PDB entry 8P0T | electron microscopy, 2.65 A resolution | chains M and N of the 28 polymer chains in the assembly

== Chain M ==
Molecule: Proteasome subunit beta
Source organism: Trichomonas vaginalis G3
UniProtKB: A2F716 (A2F716_TRIV3); numbering as in UniProt (aligned over 1-224)
Amino-acid sequence (224 residues; row label = number of the first residue in the row):
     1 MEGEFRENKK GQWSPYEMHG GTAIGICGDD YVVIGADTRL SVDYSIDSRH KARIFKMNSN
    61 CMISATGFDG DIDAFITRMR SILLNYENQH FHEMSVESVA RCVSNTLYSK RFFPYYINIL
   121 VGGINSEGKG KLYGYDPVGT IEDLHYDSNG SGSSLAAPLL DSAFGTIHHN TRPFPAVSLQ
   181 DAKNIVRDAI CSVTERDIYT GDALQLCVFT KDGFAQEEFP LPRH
Unresolved in the structure: 1-12
Residues lining bound ligands: proteasome inhibitor CP-17 (X5C; N-[(2S)-1-[[(2S)-1-[[(1S)-1-[(2S,3R,5S,6R)-3-(hydroxymethyl)-5-methanoyl-2,3,6-trimethyl-morpholin-2-yl]-2-phenyl-ethyl]amino]-3-(1H-indol-3-yl)-1-oxidanylidene-propan-2-yl]amino]-3-(1H-indol-3-yl)-1-oxidanylidene-propan-2-yl]hexanamide): P114, Y116, Y135, D136, P137, V138, T140
From the paper describing this entry:
  - binding site for proteasome inhibitor CP-17: Y116, D136, P137, V138

== Chain N ==
Molecule: Family T1, proteasome beta subunit, threonine peptidase
Source organism: Trichomonas vaginalis G3
UniProtKB: A2F3X4 (A2F3X4_TRIV3); numbering as in UniProt (aligned over 1-214)
Amino-acid sequence (244 residues; each row starts with the number of its first residue):
     1 MQVITASGAI VAAKYDGGIL LASDLSITYG SMFRHNNVSH FVEVAPNIII GASGEFADFQ
    61 TLIEVIKSVI LQQQCKHNGE YLTASEVHNY IKRYMYQCRS NMKPLSCKVI VAGINPDGSK
   121 FLACTDPYGA SWESDHIGTG FGKYLQGLQI ADVVNGSFDD VKKGITEVFR AVNARNTTAN
   181 GKIEFITVTP QGINHLAPEQ IDPNWEVVEG TWDQSAWSHP QFEKGGGSGG GSGGSAWSHP
   241 QFEK
Unresolved in the structure: 209-244
Sequence notes: expression tag (215-244)

== Chain M / chain N interface ==
Contacting residue pairs (43):
  W13(M) with M1(N); R99(N); M102(N), hydrophobic; P104(N), hydrophobic; Y128(N), hydrogen bond
  S14(M) with Y128(N)
  P15(M) with R99(N), hydrogen bond (backbone-side chain); Y128(N)
  Y16(M) with R99(N); Y128(N)
  E17(M) with D126(N); Y128(N); A130(N)
  H19(M) with A130(N)
  L40(M) with W132(N), hydrophobic
  S45(M) with K143(N), hydrogen bond; Y144(N)
  D47(M) with W132(N), hydrogen bond (backbone-side chain); K143(N), salt bridge
  S48(M) with W132(N); S134(N)
  K51(M) with S131(N), hydrogen bond (side chain-backbone)
  F68(M) with Y96(N), hydrophobic; R99(N); Y128(N); A130(N), hydrophobic
  D69(M) with A130(N); S131(N), hydrogen bond (side chain-backbone)
  G70(M) with Y96(N); G129(N); A130(N)
  D71(M) with Y96(N), hydrogen bond; R99(N), salt bridge
  D73(M) with K92(N), salt bridge; R93(N), salt bridge
  A74(M) with Y96(N), hydrophobic
  T77(M) with R93(N), hydrogen bond
  K110(M) with Y96(N); R99(N)
  F113(M) with R99(N); S100(N)
  Y115(M) with Y96(N)
  R223(M) with L148(N)
Also at the interface, not in a pair above, chain M (23 interface residues in all): I46
Also at the interface, not in a pair above, chain N (20 interface residues in all): K108, E133

== Overview ==
23 residues of chain M face 20 of chain N across their interface; the contacts include 8 hydrogen bonds and 4
salt bridges. Among the polar pairs are D47(M)-K143(N), D71(M)-R99(N) and D73(M)-K92(N). Chain M binds
proteasome inhibitor CP-17. From the paper: a binding site for proteasome inhibitor CP-17 at Y116(M), D136(M)
and P137(M) among others.
Here chain M is Proteasome subunit beta and chain N is Family T1, proteasome beta subunit, threonine
peptidase, both from Trichomonas vaginalis G3. Entry 8P0T (CryoEM structure of 20S Trichomonas vaginalis
proteasome in complex with proteasome inhibitor CP-17) was determined by electron microscopy (same publication
as 8OIX).
